Entry 6AH3 (electron microscopy, 3.48 A resolution); this record covers chains A and F of the 12 polymer chains in the assembly.

[Chain A]
Molecule: Ribonuclease P RNA
Organism: Saccharomyces cerevisiae (strain ATCC 204508 / S288c)
Sequence (369 nucleotides; each row starts with the number of its first residue):
     1 GUGGAACAGU GGUAAUUCCU ACGAUUAAGA AACCUGUUUA CAGAAGGAUC CCCACCUAUG
    61 GGCGGGUUAU CAGAUAUUAU CAGGUGGGAA AUUCGGUGGA ACACAGUGGA GCCUUGUCCU
   121 CCGGGUUAAU GUCGCUUUUG GCAUUGGCCC CUGCUCCUGA GAGAAGAAAU AUACUGGGGA
   181 ACCAGUCUUU ACCGACCGUU GUUAUCAGAA AUUCACGGAG UUCGGCCUAG GUCGGACUCC
   241 GAUGGGAACG GCAACGGUUG UUCCGUUUGA CUUGUCGCCC GCUACGGCGU GAGCGUCAAG
   301 GUCUGUUGAG UGCAAUCGUA GGACGUCAUU AGUGGCGAAC CCGAUACCGA UUACUGCUGC
   361 UGUUCCAGC
Metal / ion sites: Mg2+ site 1: A91, U92, U93 (shared with 1 residue of chain T); Mg2+ site 2: A91, G343, A344 (shared with 2 residues of chain T)

[Chain F]
Name: Ribonucleases P/MRP protein subunit POP6
Organism: Saccharomyces cerevisiae (strain ATCC 204508 / S288c)
Notes: EC 3.1.26.5
UniProt: P53218 (POP6_YEAST); numbering as in UniProt (aligned over 1-158)
Amino-acid sequence (158 residues; each row starts with the number of its first residue):
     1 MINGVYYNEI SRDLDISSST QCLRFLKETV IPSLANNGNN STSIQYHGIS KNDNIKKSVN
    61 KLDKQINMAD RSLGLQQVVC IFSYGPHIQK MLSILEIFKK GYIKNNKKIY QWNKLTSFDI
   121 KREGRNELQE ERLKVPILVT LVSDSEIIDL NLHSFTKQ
Disordered / not traced: 1

[How chain A and chain F interact]
Residue-residue contacts (30):
  U26(A) - Arg132(F)  base contact
  A44(A) - Lys51(F)  base contact
  A44(A) - Lys90(F)  base contact
  A45(A) - Ser93(F)  hydrogen bond to the phosphate
  A45(A) - Glu96(F)  hydrogen bond to the base
  A45(A) - Ile97(F)  base contact
  G46(A) - Lys56(F)  hydrogen bond to the base
  G46(A) - Val59(F)  base contact
  G46(A) - Asn60(F)  hydrogen bond to the base
  G46(A) - Ile97(F)  base contact
  G47(A) - Lys51(F)  base contact
  G47(A) - Asn54(F)  hydrogen bond to the phosphate
  G47(A) - Ile55(F)  sugar contact
  G47(A) - Lys90(F)  hydrogen bond to the base
  A48(A) - Asn54(F)  phosphate contact
  G66(A) - Lys61(F)  phosphate contact
  U67(A) - Lys61(F)  salt bridge to the phosphate
  U68(A) - Thr20(F)  hydrogen bond to the phosphate
  U68(A) - Asp53(F)  base contact
  A69(A) - Ser19(F)  hydrogen bond to the phosphate
  A69(A) - Asn52(F)  phosphate contact
  U70(A) - Asn52(F)  base contact
  C71(A) - Asn52(F)  hydrogen bond to the base
  A72(A) - Lys51(F)  base contact
  U77(A) - Arg122(F)  hydrogen bond to the phosphate
  U77(A) - Arg125(F)  hydrogen bond to the sugar
  U78(A) - Arg122(F)  salt bridge to the phosphate
  U78(A) - Leu133(F)  phosphate contact
  A79(A) - Arg132(F)  base contact
  A79(A) - Lys134(F)  hydrogen bond to the base
Other interface residues (no listed pair), chain A (19 interface residues in all): A42, G65, U80
Other interface residues (no listed pair), chain F (25 interface residues in all): Ser50, Lys64, Gln89, Lys100, Gln129

[Overview]
The interface between chain A and chain F involves 19 residues on one side and 25 on the other, with 12
hydrogen bonds and 2 salt bridges. Polar contacts include A45(A)-Glu96(F), G46(A)-Lys56(F) and
G46(A)-Asn60(F). The Mg2+ site 1 is built by A91(A), U92(A) and U93(A).
Chain A is Ribonuclease P RNA and chain F is Ribonucleases P/MRP protein subunit POP6, both from Saccharomyces
cerevisiae (strain ATCC 204508 / S288c); the structure, Cryo-EM structure of yeast Ribonuclease P with
pre-tRNA substrate, was determined by electron microscopy together with 6AGB from the same study.
